Entry 6TEM (electron microscopy, 3.90 A resolution); this record covers chains E and I of the 10 polymer chains in the assembly.

Chain E:
Name: Histone H3-like centromeric protein A
From: Homo sapiens
Reference sequence: P49450 (CENPA_HUMAN); residues 1-140 here = UniProt positions 1-140
Amino-acid sequence (140 residues; each row starts with the number of its first residue):
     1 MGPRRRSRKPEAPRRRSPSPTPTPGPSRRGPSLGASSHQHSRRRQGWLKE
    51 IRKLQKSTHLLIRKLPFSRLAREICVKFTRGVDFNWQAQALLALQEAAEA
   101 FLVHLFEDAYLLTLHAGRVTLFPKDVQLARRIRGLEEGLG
Disordered / not traced: 1-46, 136-140
Curated features (UniProtKB/Swiss-Prot):
  - region: Gln39 to Leu54 (Important for flexibility of DNA ends that protrude from nucleosomes)
  - modified residue: Gly2 (N,N,N-trimethylglycine), Ser7 (Phosphoserine), Ser17 (Phosphoserine), Ser19 (Phosphoserine), Ser27 (Phosphoserine), Ser68 (Phosphoserine)
  - mutagenesis: Ser7 (S7A: Induces a delay at the terminal stage of cytokinesis and chromosome misalignment during mitosis due to a defect in kinetochore attachment to microtubules), Ser17 (S17A: Impaired mitotic chromosome congression and chromosome segregation; when associated with A-19), Ser19 (S19A: Impaired mitotic chromosome congression and chromosome segregation; when associated with A-17), Ser68 (S68A: No effect on interaction with HJURP. Impairs localization at centromeres; S68E/Q: Impairs interaction with HJURP, association with chromatin and localization at centromeres), Arg80 to Gly81 (Impairs retention at centromeres, but not targeting to centromeres), His104 (H104G: Reduces location at centromeres. Abolishes location at centromeres; when associated with C-112), Leu112 (L112C: No effect on location at centromeres. Abolishes location at centromeres; when associated with G-104)
What the authors report for this chain:
  - binding site for Widom 601 DNA (145-MER, sense) (chain I): Lys49 (from molecular simulation)

Chain I:
Molecule: Widom 601 DNA (145-MER, sense)
From: synthetic construct
Sequence (145 nucleotides; row label = number of the first residue in the row; numbers below 1 keep their minus sign (DT-72 is residue -72)):
   -72 TGGAGAATCCCGGTGCCGAGGCCGCTCAATTGGTCGTAGACAGCTCTAGC
   -22 ACCGCTTAAACGCACGTACGCGCTGTCCCCCGCGTTTTAACCGCCAAGGG
    28 GATTACTCCCTAGTCTCCAGGCACGTGTCAGATATATACATCCTG
Disordered / not traced: -72 to -70, 61-72

Interface between chain E and chain I:
Residue-residue contacts - 10 pairs, chain E then chain I:
  Trp47(E) - DG9(I)  phosphate contact
  Lys49(E) - DA-66(I)  salt bridge to the phosphate
  Lys49(E) - DT-65(I)  salt bridge to the phosphate
  Arg63(E) - DA17(I)  sugar contact
  Arg63(E) - DC18(I)  phosphate contact
  Lys64(E) - DC18(I)  phosphate contact
  Leu65(E) - DC18(I)  phosphate contact
  Pro66(E) - DA17(I)  sugar contact
  Arg69(E) - DA17(I)  salt bridge to the phosphate
  Asn85(E) - DG27(I)  hydrogen bond to the phosphate

In short:
Chain E and chain I form an interface of 8 and 6 residues respectively; the contacts include 1 hydrogen bond
and 3 salt bridges. Polar pairs include Asn85(E)-DG27(I), Lys49(E)-DA-66(I) and Lys49(E)-DT-65(I). Curated
annotation (UniProt) lists 8 mutagenesis sites on chain E. From the paper: a binding site for Widom 601 DNA
(145-MER, sense) (chain I) at Lys49(E).
Chain E is Histone H3-like centromeric protein A (Homo sapiens) and chain I is Widom 601 DNA (145-MER, sense)
(synthetic construct); the structure, CENP-A nucleosome core particle with 145 base pairs of the Widom 601
sequence by cryo-EM, was determined by electron microscopy.
